6CGA - chains C and D of the 4 polymer chains in the assembly; structure by X-ray diffraction, 3.50 A resolution.

[Chain C]
Protein: Ubiquitin carboxyl-terminal hydrolase calypso
Source organism: Drosophila melanogaster
Notes: EC 3.4.19.12
UniProtKB: Q7K5N4 (CALYP_DROME); residues 43-404 here = UniProt positions 43-404
Amino-acid sequence (365 residues; row label = number of the first residue in the row):
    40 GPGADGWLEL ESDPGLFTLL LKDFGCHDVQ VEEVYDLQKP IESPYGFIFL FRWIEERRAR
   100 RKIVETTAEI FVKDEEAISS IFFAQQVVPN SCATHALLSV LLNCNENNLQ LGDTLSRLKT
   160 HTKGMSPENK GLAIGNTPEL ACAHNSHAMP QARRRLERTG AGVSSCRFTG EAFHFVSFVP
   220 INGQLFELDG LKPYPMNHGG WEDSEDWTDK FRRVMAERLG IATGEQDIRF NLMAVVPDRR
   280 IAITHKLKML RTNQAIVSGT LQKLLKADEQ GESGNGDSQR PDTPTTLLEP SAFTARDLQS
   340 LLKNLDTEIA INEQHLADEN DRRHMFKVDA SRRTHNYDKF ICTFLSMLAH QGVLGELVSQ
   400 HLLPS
Not modelled in the structure: 40-45, 94-109, 113-115, 195-209, 244-245, 260-265, 305-332, 400-404
Construct notes: expression tag (40-42)
Reported in the primary citation:
  - mutagenesis - L340A: unchanged catalytic activity
  - mutagenesis - L340A: decreased catalytic activity on H2AK119Ub
  - mutagenesis - M288R, N292R: decreased catalytic activity
  - mutagenesis - L340A: decreased binding to nucleosomes

[Chain D]
Protein: Polycomb protein Asx
Source organism: Drosophila melanogaster
UniProtKB: Q9V727 (ASX_DROME); numbering as in UniProt (aligned over 207-340)
Amino-acid sequence (134 residues; row label = number of the first residue in the row):
   207 DGKIDLETPD SILASTNLRA LLNKQTFSLL PPLYQYNLIQ LLPSVDREAS ELEQPSSSAS
   267 GGSPSEAIRL SASCLNNEFF ARACLEWRER LSEGEFTPEN QLKLKTEAER EKNKLDPWKL
   327 KHFEPFWGEK NSRG
Not modelled in the structure: 207-213, 254-273, 310-340
Reported in the primary citation:
  - mutagenesis - E284K, E284Q, R288N: abolished catalytic activity on Ubiquitin-AMC

[How chain C and chain D interact]
Contacting residue pairs - 41 pairs, chain C then chain D:
  E50(C) - F285(D)
  P189(C) - R296(D)
  Q190(C) - R288(D)
  Q190(C) - E292(D)
  D368(C) - F285(D)
  S370(C) - P249(D)
  S370(C) - S250(D)  hydrogen bond (side chain-backbone)
  R371(C) - V251(D)
  R371(C) - S279(D)
  R371(C) - C280(D)
  R371(C) - N283(D)
  R371(C) - F285(D)
  H374(C) - L247(D)  hydrogen bond (side chain-backbone)
  H374(C) - L248(D)
  H374(C) - P249(D)
  Y376(C) - P249(D)
  Y376(C) - A289(D)  hydrophobic
  K378(C) - L247(D)
  F379(C) - L244(D)  hydrophobic
  F379(C) - L247(D)
  F379(C) - L248(D)  hydrophobic
  I380(C) - L228(D)  hydrophobic
  I380(C) - F286(D)  hydrophobic
  C381(C) - W293(D)  hydrophobic
  T382(C) - L247(D)
  F383(C) - L228(D)  hydrophobic
  F383(C) - T232(D)
  F383(C) - L236(D)  hydrophobic
  F383(C) - L244(D)  hydrophobic
  L384(C) - L228(D)  hydrophobic
  M386(C) - Y240(D)  hydrophobic
  M386(C) - L244(D)  hydrophobic
  L387(C) - L227(D)  hydrophobic
  L393(C) - L219(D)  hydrophobic
  G394(C) - L227(D)
  V397(C) - N223(D)
  V397(C) - L227(D)  hydrophobic
  S398(C) - S221(D)
  S398(C) - T222(D)
  Q399(C) - S221(D)  hydrogen bond (backbone-backbone)
  Q399(C) - N223(D)
Interface residues without a listed pair, chain C (27 interface residues in all): R372, N375, D377, H389, Q390
Interface residues without a listed pair, chain D (31 interface residues in all): L224, A226, F233, P237, N243, C290

[Summary]
Chain C and chain D form an interface of 27 and 31 residues respectively, with 3 hydrogen bonds. Among the
polar pairs are S370(C)-S250(D), H374(C)-L247(D) and Q399(C)-S221(D). From the paper: E284K, E284Q and R288N
of chain D abolish catalytic activity on Ubiquitin-AMC; M288R and N292R of chain C reduce catalytic activity.
Chain C is Ubiquitin carboxyl-terminal hydrolase calypso and chain D is Polycomb protein Asx, both from
Drosophila melanogaster; the structure, Structure of the PR-DUB complex, was determined by X-ray diffraction.
